Entry 3AL0 (X-ray diffraction, 3.37 A resolution); this record covers chains A and B of the 4 polymer chains in the assembly.

[Chain A]
Protein: Glutamyl-tRNA(Gln) amidotransferase subunit A
Organism: Thermotoga maritima
Notes: EC 6.3.5.7
UniProt: Q9X0Z9 (GATA_THEMA); residues 1-475 here = UniProt positions 1-475
Sequence (475 residues; numbered 1 to 475; the number before each row is that of its first residue):
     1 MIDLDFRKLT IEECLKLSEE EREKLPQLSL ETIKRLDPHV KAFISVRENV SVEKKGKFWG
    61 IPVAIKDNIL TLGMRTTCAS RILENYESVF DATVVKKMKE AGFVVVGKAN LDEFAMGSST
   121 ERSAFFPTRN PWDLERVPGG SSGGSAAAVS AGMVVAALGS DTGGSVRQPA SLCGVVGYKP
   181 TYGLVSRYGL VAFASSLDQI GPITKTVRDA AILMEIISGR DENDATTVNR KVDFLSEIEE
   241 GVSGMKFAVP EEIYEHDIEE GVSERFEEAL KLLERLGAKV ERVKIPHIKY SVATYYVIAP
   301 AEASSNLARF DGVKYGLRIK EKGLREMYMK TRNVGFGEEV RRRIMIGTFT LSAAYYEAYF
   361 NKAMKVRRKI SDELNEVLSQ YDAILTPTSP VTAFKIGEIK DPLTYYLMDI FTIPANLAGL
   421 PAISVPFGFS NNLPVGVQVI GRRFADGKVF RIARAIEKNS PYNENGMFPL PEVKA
Unresolved in the structure: 1-3
Swiss-Prot annotation at these positions:
  - active site: K66 (Charge relay system), S141 (Charge relay system), S165 (Acyl-ester intermediate)

[Chain B]
Protein: Aspartyl/glutamyl-tRNA(Asn/Gln) amidotransferase subunit B
Organism: Thermotoga maritima
Notes: EC 6.3.5.-
UniProt: Q9X100 (GATB_THEMA); residue numbers follow UniProt; this construct covers 1-482
Sequence (482 residues; each row starts with the number of its first residue):
     1 MRYRPVIGLE IHVQLSTKTK AFCSCPADVF ELPPNTAICP VCTGQPGALP VPNEEMIRFA
    61 VKTALALNCK IHKYSRFDRK NYFYPDLPKG YQISQYFYPI ATEGFLEIDG DEGRKKVRIR
   121 RLHLEEDAGK LVHEGDSITR ASYSLVDMNR CGVPLIEIVT EPDISSPREA RVFMEKLRSI
   181 VRYLGVSTGD MEKGALRCDA NISVVDTETG RQSNRVEVKN MNSFRFVERA LEYEFERIVK
   241 AMERGEDVER ETRGWDMATK ITVSMRGKEE ESDYRYFPEP DIPPVVLSDE YLEEVKKELP
   301 ELPDEKAERF MREYGLPEYD AKVLTSSKEL AEFFEECVKV VNRPKDLSNW IMTEVLRELN
   361 ERNIEITESK LTPQHFADLF KLMDEGKISI KIAKEIFPEV FETGKMPSQI VEEKGLTQIN
   421 DEKLIEELVK KAMEQNPKAV QDYKSGKKKA AGFFVGYVMR ETKGKANPEL TNRIIQKLLE
   481 GE
Ion coordination: Zn2+: C23, C25, C39, C42

[Interface between chain A and chain B]
Pairs across the interface (62):
  L70(A) - P46(B)
  Y86(A) - Q45(B)  hydrogen bond
  Y86(A) - P46(B)
  V89(A) - Q45(B)
  F90(A) - P46(B)
  F90(A) - G47(B)
  Y182(A) - P280(B)
  R187(A) - L49(B)
  R187(A) - D281(B)  salt bridge
  Y188(A) - G47(B)
  Y188(A) - L49(B)
  G189(A) - G47(B)  hydrogen bond (backbone-backbone)
  L190(A) - G47(B)
  V191(A) - P46(B)  hydrophobic
  S195(A) - P280(B)
  S195(A) - D281(B)  hydrogen bond
  E222(A) - V51(B)
  N223(A) - L49(B)
  N223(A) - V51(B)
  D224(A) - L49(B)
  A225(A) - P50(B)
  A225(A) - P52(B)
  A225(A) - P283(B)
  T226(A) - P280(B)
  T226(A) - D281(B)
  T226(A) - P283(B)
  E302(A) - P280(B)
  S304(A) - N81(B)  hydrogen bond (backbone-side chain)
  S304(A) - R275(B)
  S305(A) - R79(B)  hydrogen bond
  S305(A) - N81(B)
  S305(A) - K89(B)
  S305(A) - Y91(B)
  S305(A) - F277(B)
  N306(A) - R79(B)  hydrogen bond
  A308(A) - F83(B)
  A308(A) - G90(B)
  R309(A) - G44(B)  hydrogen bond (side chain-backbone)
  R309(A) - Q45(B)  hydrogen bond (side chain-backbone)
  R309(A) - K89(B)
  R309(A) - Y91(B)  hydrogen bond
  F310(A) - P46(B)  hydrophobic
  D311(A) - P88(B)
  K314(A) - T43(B)  hydrogen bond (side chain-backbone)
  K314(A) - P88(B)  hydrogen bond (side chain-backbone)
  Y315(A) - G44(B)  hydrogen bond (side chain-backbone)
  Y315(A) - Q45(B)
  Y315(A) - P46(B)
  L324(A) - P85(B)  hydrophobic
  Y328(A) - F83(B)  hydrophobic
  Y328(A) - Y84(B)
  Y328(A) - P85(B)
  R332(A) - F83(B)
  T348(A) - R275(B)
  L351(A) - R275(B)
  L351(A) - F277(B)  hydrophobic
  S352(A) - D273(B)
  A353(A) - D273(B)  hydrogen bond (backbone-side chain)
  Y356(A) - F97(B)
  Y356(A) - Y276(B)
  Y356(A) - P278(B)
  M364(A) - P278(B)
Other interface residues (no listed pair), chain A (38 interface residues in all): S196, A301, V313
Other interface residues (no listed pair), chain B (32 interface residues in all): P40, V41, A48, M148, I282

[Overview]
The interface between chain A and chain B involves 38 residues on one side and 32 on the other, with 13
hydrogen bonds and 1 salt bridge. Among the polar pairs are R187(A)-D281(B), Y86(A)-Q45(B) and
S195(A)-D281(B). From UniProt: 3 active-site residues on chain A.
Here chain A is Glutamyl-tRNA(Gln) amidotransferase subunit A and chain B is Aspartyl/glutamyl-tRNA(Asn/Gln)
amidotransferase subunit B, both from Thermotoga maritima. Entry 3AL0 (Crystal structure of the glutamine
transamidosome from Thermotoga maritima in the glutamylation state) was determined by X-ray diffraction,
deposited together with 3AKZ.
